Entry 9AW3 (X-ray diffraction, 3.42 A resolution); this record covers chains M and b of the 28 polymer chains in the assembly.

== Chain M ==
Protein: Proteasome subunit beta
From: Saccharomyces cerevisiae
Reference sequence: A0A8H8ULD3 (A0A8H8ULD3_YEASX); residues 1-233 here correspond to UniProt positions 34-266 (UniProt number = residue number + 33)
Chain sequence (233 residues; row label = number of the first residue in the row):
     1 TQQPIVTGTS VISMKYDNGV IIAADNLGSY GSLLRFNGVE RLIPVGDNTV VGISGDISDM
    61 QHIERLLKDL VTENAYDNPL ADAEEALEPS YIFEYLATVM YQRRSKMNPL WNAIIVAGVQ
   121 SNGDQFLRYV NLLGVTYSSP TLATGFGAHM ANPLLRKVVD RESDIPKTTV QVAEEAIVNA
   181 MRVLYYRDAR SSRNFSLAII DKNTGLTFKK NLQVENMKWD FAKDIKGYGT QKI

== Chain b ==
Protein: Proteasome subunit beta type-1
From: Saccharomyces cerevisiae
Notes: EC 3.4.25.1
Reference sequence: P38624 (PSB1_YEAST); residues 1-196 here correspond to UniProt positions 20-215 (UniProt number = residue number + 19)
Chain sequence (196 residues; numbered 1 to 196; the number before each row is that of its first residue):
     1 TSIMAVTFKD GVILGADSRT TTGAYIANRV TDKLTRVHDK IWCCRSGSAA DTQAIADIVQ
    61 YHLELYTSQY GTPSTETAAS VFKELCYENK DNLTAGIIVA GYDDKNKGEV YTIPLGGSVH
   121 KLPYAIAGSG STFIYGYCDK NFRENMSKEE TVDFIKHSLS QAIKWDGSSG GVIRMVVLTA
   181 AGVERLIFYP DEYEQL
UniProt features mapped onto this chain:
  - active site: Thr1 (Nucleophile)

== How chain M and chain b interact ==
Residue-residue contacts (55):
  Ser32(M) with Asp166(b); Gly167(b), hydrogen bond (backbone-backbone)
  Leu33(M) with Phe133(b), hydrophobic; Trp165(b)
  Leu34(M) with Lys164(b); Trp165(b), hydrogen bond (backbone-backbone); Gly167(b)
  Arg35(M) with Trp165(b)
  Phe146(M) with Ala24(b); Tyr25(b), hydrophobic
  Tyr185(M) with Glu194(b), hydrogen bond
  Tyr186(M) with Ile26(b)
  Arg187(M) with Tyr25(b); Ile26(b), hydrogen bond (side chain-backbone); Ala27(b), hydrogen bond (side chain-backbone); Asn28(b)
  Asp188(M) with Ala24(b); Ile26(b)
  Ala189(M) with Ala24(b), hydrogen bond (backbone-backbone); Ile26(b), hydrophobic; Gly167(b)
  Arg190(M) with Gly23(b); Gly167(b)
  Arg193(M) with Asp191(b), salt bridge; Glu194(b), salt bridge
  Met217(M) with Asp191(b)
  Lys218(M) with Arg29(b), hydrogen bond (backbone-side chain)
  Trp219(M) with Arg29(b); Gly171(b); Val172(b), hydrophobic; Tyr189(b); Pro190(b)
  Asp220(M) with Tyr189(b)
  Phe221(M) with Arg29(b); Val30(b), hydrophobic
  Ala222(M) with Val30(b), hydrophobic; Arg174(b), hydrogen bond (backbone-side chain); Ile187(b)
  Lys223(M) with Ile187(b); Tyr189(b)
  Ile225(M) with Val30(b); Arg174(b), hydrogen bond (backbone-side chain)
  Lys226(M) with Asp32(b)
  Gly227(M) with Asp32(b), hydrogen bond (backbone-side chain)
  Tyr228(M) with Thr35(b); Arg45(b); Gln53(b); Ala56(b); Asp57(b), hydrogen bond
  Gln231(M) with Leu34(b); Thr35(b); Arg36(b), hydrogen bond (side chain-backbone); Trp42(b)
  Ile233(M) with Trp42(b); Arg185(b), hydrogen bond (backbone-side chain)
Other interface residues (no listed pair), chain M (27 interface residues in all): Asn37, Met150
Other interface residues (no listed pair), chain b (34 interface residues in all): Arg19, Thr21, Ser168

== In short ==
The interface between chain M and chain b involves 27 residues on one side and 34 on the other; the contacts
include 13 hydrogen bonds and 2 salt bridges. Polar contacts include Arg193(M)-Asp191(b), Arg193(M)-Glu194(b)
and Tyr185(M)-Glu194(b).
Chain M is Proteasome subunit beta and chain b is Proteasome subunit beta type-1, both from Saccharomyces
cerevisiae; the structure, Yeast 20S proteasome soaked with MA9 crude extract, was determined by X-ray
diffraction together with 9C97, 9C98, 9AW5, 9AW6 and 9AW7 from the same study.
